PDB entry 8SUK | X-ray diffraction, 2.45 A resolution | chains A and C of the 3 polymer chains in the assembly

# Chain A (and C)
Name: DarR
Organism: Rhodococcus sp. USK13
Notes: chain C of this document is another copy of the same molecule, construct and numbering; everything in this record applies to it too
Chain sequence (212 residues; each row starts with the number of its first residue; numbers below 1 keep their minus sign (Gly-2 is residue -2)):
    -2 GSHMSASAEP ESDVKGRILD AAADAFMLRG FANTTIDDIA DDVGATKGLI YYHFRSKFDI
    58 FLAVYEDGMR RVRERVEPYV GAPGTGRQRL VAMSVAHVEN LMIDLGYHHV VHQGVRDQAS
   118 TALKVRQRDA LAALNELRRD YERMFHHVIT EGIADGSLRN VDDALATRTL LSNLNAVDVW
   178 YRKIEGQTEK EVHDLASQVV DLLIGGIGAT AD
Disordered / not traced: -2 to 9, 208-209
Reported in the primary citation:
  - binding site for the 2-nt DNA strand: Asp159, Leu162, Arg165, Trp177, Tyr178, Arg179, Ile181, Gln184, Leu192
  - binding site for the 2-nt DNA strand: Asp159, Leu162, Arg165
  - mutagenesis - W177A/Q184A/L192A: abolished binding to c-di-AMP

# How chain A and chain C interact
Residue-residue contacts (58):
  Arg26(A) - Ala116(C)
  Arg84(A) - Gly205(C)
  Arg84(A) - Ala206(C)  hydrogen bond (side chain-backbone)
  Gly153(A) - Ala206(C)
  Ser154(A) - Gly205(C)
  Ser154(A) - Ala206(C)  hydrogen bond (backbone-backbone)
  Leu155(A) - Ile204(C)
  Leu155(A) - Gly205(C)
  Leu155(A) - Ala206(C)
  Arg156(A) - Asp198(C)  salt bridge
  Arg156(A) - Gly202(C)
  Arg156(A) - Gly203(C)  hydrogen bond (side chain-backbone)
  Arg156(A) - Ile204(C)  hydrogen bond (backbone-backbone)
  Arg156(A) - Gly205(C)
  Arg156(A) - Ala206(C)
  Val158(A) - Leu199(C)  hydrophobic
  Leu162(A) - Trp177(C)  hydrophobic
  Leu162(A) - Gln195(C)
  Leu162(A) - Leu199(C)  hydrophobic
  Ala163(A) - Ile204(C)  hydrophobic
  Arg165(A) - Trp177(C)
  Thr166(A) - Leu200(C)
  Ser169(A) - Ala173(C)
  Asn170(A) - Asn170(C)  hydrogen bond
  Asn170(A) - Leu200(C)
  Ala173(A) - Ser169(C)
  Ala173(A) - Ala173(C)  hydrophobic
  Trp177(A) - Leu162(C)  hydrophobic
  Trp177(A) - Arg165(C)
  Gln195(A) - Leu162(C)
  Asp198(A) - Arg156(C)  salt bridge
  Leu199(A) - Val158(C)  hydrophobic
  Leu199(A) - Leu162(C)  hydrophobic
  Leu199(A) - Thr166(C)
  Leu200(A) - Thr166(C)
  Leu200(A) - Asn170(C)
  Leu200(A) - Ile204(C)
  Ile201(A) - Gly203(C)
  Ile201(A) - Ile204(C)  hydrogen bond (backbone-backbone)
  Ile201(A) - Gly205(C)  hydrogen bond (backbone-backbone)
  Gly202(A) - Arg156(C)
  Gly202(A) - Gly202(C)
  Gly202(A) - Gly203(C)
  Gly203(A) - Arg156(C)  hydrogen bond (backbone-side chain)
  Gly203(A) - Leu200(C)
  Gly203(A) - Ile201(C)
  Gly203(A) - Gly203(C)
  Ile204(A) - Leu155(C)
  Ile204(A) - Arg156(C)  hydrogen bond (backbone-backbone)
  Ile204(A) - Leu167(C)  hydrophobic
  Ile204(A) - Ile201(C)  hydrogen bond (backbone-backbone)
  Gly205(A) - Arg84(C)
  Gly205(A) - Arg156(C)
  Gly205(A) - Ile201(C)  hydrogen bond (backbone-backbone)
  Ala206(A) - Arg84(C)  hydrogen bond (backbone-side chain)
  Ala206(A) - Gly153(C)
  Ala206(A) - Ser154(C)  hydrogen bond (backbone-backbone)
  Ala206(A) - Leu155(C)
Other interface residues (no listed pair), chain A (32 interface residues in all): Leu25, Ala116, Ile146, Val176, Leu192, Val196, Thr207
Other interface residues (no listed pair), chain C (31 interface residues in all): Leu25, Asp159, Ala163, Val176, Val196, Thr207

# In short
32 residues of chain A and 31 residues of chain C are in contact, with 13 hydrogen bonds and 2 salt bridges.
Among the polar pairs are Arg156(A)-Asp198(C), Arg84(A)-Ala206(C) and Arg156(A)-Gly203(C). From the paper: a
binding site for the 2-nt DNA strand at Asp159(A), Leu162(A) and Arg165(A) among others; W177A/Q184A/L192A of
chain A abolish binding to c-di-AMP.
Both chains are DarR (Rhodococcus sp. USK13). Entry 8SUK (Structure of Rhodococcus sp. USK13 DarR-c-di-AMP
complex) was determined by X-ray diffraction together with 8SV6, 8SVA, 8SVD and 8T5Y from the same study.
